8UAE - chains Q and R of the 18 polymer chains in the assembly; structure by electron microscopy, 3.25 A resolution.

[Chain Q (and R)]
Molecule: Nucleoside triphosphate hydrolase
Organism: Escherichia coli
Notes: chain R of this document is another copy of the same molecule, construct and numbering; everything in this record applies to it too
Reference sequence: A0A822U1Y5 (A0A822U1Y5_ECOLX); residues 1-610 here = UniProt positions 1-610
Sequence (610 residues; each row starts with the number of its first residue):
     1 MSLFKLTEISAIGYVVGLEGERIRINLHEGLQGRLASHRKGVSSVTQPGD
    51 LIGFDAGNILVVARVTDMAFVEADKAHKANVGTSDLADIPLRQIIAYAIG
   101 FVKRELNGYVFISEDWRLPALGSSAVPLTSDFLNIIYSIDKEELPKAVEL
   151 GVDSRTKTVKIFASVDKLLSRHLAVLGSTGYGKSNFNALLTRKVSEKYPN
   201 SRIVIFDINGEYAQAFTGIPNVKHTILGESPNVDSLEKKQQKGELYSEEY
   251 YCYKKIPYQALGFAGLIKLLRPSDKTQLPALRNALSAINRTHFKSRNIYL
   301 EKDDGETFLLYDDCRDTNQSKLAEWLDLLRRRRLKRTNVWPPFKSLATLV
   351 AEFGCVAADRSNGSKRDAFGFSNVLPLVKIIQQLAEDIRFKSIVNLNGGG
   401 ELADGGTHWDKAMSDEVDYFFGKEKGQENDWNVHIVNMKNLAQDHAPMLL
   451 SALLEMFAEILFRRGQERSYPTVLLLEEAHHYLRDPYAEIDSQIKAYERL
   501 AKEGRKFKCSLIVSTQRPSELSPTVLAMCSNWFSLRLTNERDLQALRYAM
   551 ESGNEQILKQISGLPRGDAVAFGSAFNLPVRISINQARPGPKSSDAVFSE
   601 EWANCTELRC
Unresolved in the structure: 37-41, 72-88, 230-237, 356-363, 485-496, 603-610 (chain R: 1-9, 29-45, 68-92, 228-236, 585-610)
Small-molecule neighbours: ATP-gamma-S (AGS; phosphothiophosphoric acid-adenylate ester): S178, T179, G180, Y181, G182, K183, S184, N185, Q516, R566, G567, Q586, S593

[Interface between chain Q and chain R]
Pairs across the interface (60):
  Q47(Q) - W116(R)  hydrogen bond (side chain-backbone)
  Q47(Q) - R117(R)
  Q47(Q) - L118(R)
  P48(Q) - L18(R)
  P48(Q) - G20(R)
  T66(Q) - G20(R)
  D67(Q) - L18(R)
  M68(Q) - G17(R)
  M68(Q) - L18(R)  hydrogen bond (backbone-backbone)
  F70(Q) - V15(R)
  F70(Q) - V16(R)  hydrophobic
  F70(Q) - L121(R)  hydrophobic
  R155(Q) - W116(R)
  S178(Q) - E551(R)  hydrogen bond
  D313(Q) - P279(R)
  D313(Q) - N283(R)
  R315(Q) - D327(R)  salt bridge
  R315(Q) - R330(R)
  A368(Q) - K275(R)  hydrogen bond (backbone-side chain)
  F369(Q) - K275(R)
  F371(Q) - K275(R)
  F371(Q) - T276(R)
  L375(Q) - K275(R)
  L375(Q) - L278(R)  hydrophobic
  K379(Q) - I267(R)
  K379(Q) - L278(R)
  Q382(Q) - R282(R)  hydrogen bond
  I388(Q) - E459(R)
  I388(Q) - R463(R)
  R389(Q) - F462(R)
  R389(Q) - E503(R)  salt bridge
  K439(Q) - K506(R)  hydrogen bond (backbone-side chain)
  Q443(Q) - K502(R)
  D444(Q) - K495(R)
  D444(Q) - E498(R)
  D444(Q) - R499(R)  salt bridge
  H445(Q) - R499(R)
  R517(Q) - A549(R)
  T538(Q) - S552(R)
  T538(Q) - G553(R)
  N539(Q) - M550(R)  hydrogen bond (side chain-backbone)
  E540(Q) - E555(R)
  R541(Q) - Y548(R)
  K559(Q) - E21(R)  salt bridge
  K559(Q) - Y97(R)
  G563(Q) - D115(R)
  A596(Q) - S170(R)  hydrogen bond (backbone-side chain)
  V597(Q) - D166(R)
  F598(Q) - D166(R)  hydrogen bond (backbone-side chain)
  F598(Q) - L169(R)
  F598(Q) - P471(R)  hydrophobic
  F598(Q) - K508(R)
  F598(Q) - C509(R)
  S599(Q) - K146(R)
  S599(Q) - D166(R)
  E601(Q) - K425(R)  salt bridge
  W602(Q) - Y198(R)  hydrophobic
  W602(Q) - N200(R)
  W602(Q) - S201(R)
  W602(Q) - P471(R)
Also at the interface, not in a pair above, chain Q (44 interface residues in all): T46, A69, C314, D316, S372, E386, Q560, P565, R581
Also at the interface, not in a pair above, chain R (59 interface residues in all): E19, S113, E114, G122, R202, P272, D274, A280, A358, Y470, V473

[In short]
44 residues of chain Q and 59 residues of chain R are in contact; the contacts include 9 hydrogen bonds and 5
salt bridges. Among the polar pairs are R315(Q)-D327(R), R389(Q)-E503(R) and D444(Q)-R499(R). Chain Q binds
ATP-gamma-S.
Chain Q and chain R are both Nucleoside triphosphate hydrolase (Escherichia coli); the structure, E. coli
Sir2_HerA complex (12:6) with ATPgamaS, was determined by electron microscopy (same publication as 8SU9, 8SUW,
8SUB, 8SXX and 8UAF).
